4QVW - chains M and b of the 28 polymer chains in the assembly; structure by X-ray diffraction, 3.00 A resolution.

# Chain M
Name: Proteasome subunit beta type-7
Organism: Saccharomyces cerevisiae
Notes: EC 3.4.25.1
UniProt: P30657 (PSB7_YEAST); residues -12 to 233 here correspond to UniProt positions 21-266 (UniProt number = residue number + 33)
Amino-acid sequence (246 residues; numbered -12 to 233; the number before each row is that of its first residue; numbers below 1 keep their minus sign (Thr-12 is residue -12)):
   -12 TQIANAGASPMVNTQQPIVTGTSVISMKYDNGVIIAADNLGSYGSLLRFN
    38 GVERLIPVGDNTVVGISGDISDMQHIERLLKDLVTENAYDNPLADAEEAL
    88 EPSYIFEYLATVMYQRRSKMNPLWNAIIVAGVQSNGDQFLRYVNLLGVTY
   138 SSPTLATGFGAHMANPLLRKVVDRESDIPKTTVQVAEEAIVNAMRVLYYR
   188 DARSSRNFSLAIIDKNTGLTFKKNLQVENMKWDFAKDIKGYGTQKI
Unresolved in the structure: -12 to 0

# Chain b
Name: Proteasome subunit beta type-1
Organism: Saccharomyces cerevisiae
Notes: EC 3.4.25.1
UniProt: P38624 (PSB1_YEAST); residues 1-196 here correspond to UniProt positions 20-215 (UniProt number = residue number + 19)
Amino-acid sequence (196 residues; numbered 1 to 196; the number before each row is that of its first residue):
     1 TSIMAVTFKDGVILGADSRTTTGAYIANRVTDKLTRVHDKIWCCRSGSAA
    51 DTQAIADIVQYHLELYTSQYGTPSTETAASVFKELCYENKDNLTAGIIVA
   101 GYDDKNKGEVYTIPLGGSVHKLPYAIAGSGSTFIYGYCDKNFRENMSKEE
   151 TVDFIKHSLSQAIKWDGSSGGVIRMVVLTAAGVERLIFYPDEYEQL
Covalent attachments: bortezomib (BO2) linked to Thr1
Residues lining bound ligands: bortezomib (BO2; N-[(1R)-1-(dihydroxyboryl)-3-methylbutyl]-N-(pyrazin-2-ylcarbonyl)-L-phenylalaninamide): Arg19, Thr20, Thr21, Thr22, Ala27, Lys33, Arg45, Ser46, Gly47, Ser48, Ala49, Thr52, Ser168
Swiss-Prot annotation at these positions:
  - active site: Thr1 (Nucleophile)

# Chain M / chain b interface
Residue-residue contacts - 63 pairs, chain M then chain b:
  Ser32(M) - Trp165(b)
  Ser32(M) - Asp166(b)
  Ser32(M) - Gly167(b)  hydrogen bond (backbone-backbone)
  Leu33(M) - Phe133(b)  hydrophobic
  Leu33(M) - Trp165(b)
  Leu34(M) - Lys164(b)
  Leu34(M) - Trp165(b)  hydrogen bond (backbone-backbone)
  Leu34(M) - Gly167(b)
  Arg35(M) - Trp165(b)
  Asn37(M) - Trp165(b)
  Phe146(M) - Ala24(b)
  Phe146(M) - Tyr25(b)
  Tyr185(M) - Glu194(b)  hydrogen bond
  Tyr186(M) - Ile26(b)
  Tyr186(M) - Arg29(b)
  Arg187(M) - Ala24(b)
  Arg187(M) - Tyr25(b)
  Arg187(M) - Ile26(b)  hydrogen bond (backbone-backbone)
  Arg187(M) - Ala27(b)  hydrogen bond (side chain-backbone)
  Arg187(M) - Asn28(b)
  Arg187(M) - Arg29(b)
  Asp188(M) - Ala24(b)
  Asp188(M) - Ile26(b)
  Ala189(M) - Arg19(b)
  Ala189(M) - Thr21(b)
  Ala189(M) - Ala24(b)  hydrogen bond (backbone-backbone)
  Ala189(M) - Ile26(b)
  Ala189(M) - Gly167(b)
  Arg193(M) - Asp191(b)  salt bridge
  Arg193(M) - Glu194(b)  salt bridge
  Lys218(M) - Arg29(b)  hydrogen bond (backbone-side chain)
  Trp219(M) - Arg29(b)
  Trp219(M) - Gly171(b)
  Trp219(M) - Val172(b)  hydrophobic
  Trp219(M) - Tyr189(b)
  Trp219(M) - Pro190(b)
  Asp220(M) - Tyr189(b)
  Phe221(M) - Arg29(b)
  Phe221(M) - Val30(b)  hydrophobic
  Ala222(M) - Val30(b)  hydrophobic
  Ala222(M) - Arg174(b)  hydrogen bond (backbone-side chain)
  Ala222(M) - Ile187(b)  hydrophobic
  Lys223(M) - Ile187(b)
  Lys223(M) - Tyr189(b)
  Ile225(M) - Val30(b)  hydrophobic
  Ile225(M) - Arg174(b)
  Lys226(M) - Asp32(b)
  Lys226(M) - Arg185(b)
  Gly227(M) - Asp32(b)  hydrogen bond (backbone-side chain)
  Tyr228(M) - Thr35(b)
  Tyr228(M) - Arg45(b)
  Tyr228(M) - Gln53(b)  hydrogen bond (side chain-backbone)
  Tyr228(M) - Ala56(b)
  Tyr228(M) - Asp57(b)  hydrogen bond
  Gln231(M) - Asp32(b)
  Gln231(M) - Leu34(b)
  Gln231(M) - Thr35(b)
  Gln231(M) - Arg36(b)  hydrogen bond (side chain-backbone)
  Gln231(M) - Trp42(b)
  Gln231(M) - Arg185(b)
  Ile233(M) - Arg36(b)
  Ile233(M) - Trp42(b)
  Ile233(M) - Arg185(b)  hydrogen bond (backbone-side chain)
Other interface residues (no listed pair), chain M (27 interface residues in all): Met150, Arg190, Met217
Other interface residues (no listed pair), chain b (35 interface residues in all): Ile163, Ser168, Val183

# Summary
27 residues of chain M face 35 of chain b across their interface, with 13 hydrogen bonds and 2 salt bridges.
Among the polar pairs are Arg193(M)-Asp191(b), Arg193(M)-Glu194(b) and Tyr185(M)-Glu194(b). Bortezomib is
covalently linked to Thr1(b). UniProt lists active-site residue Thr1(b) on chain b.
Chain M is Proteasome subunit beta type-7 and chain b is Proteasome subunit beta type-1, both from
Saccharomyces cerevisiae; the structure, yCP beta5-A49S-mutant in complex with bortezomib, was determined by
X-ray diffraction together with 4QUX, 4QUY, 4QV0, 4QV1, 4QV3, 4QV4 and 42 further entries from the same study.
